Entry 2C5Y (X-ray diffraction, 2.25 A resolution); this record covers chain A.

Chain A:
Name: Cell division protein kinase 2
Source organism: Homo sapiens
Notes: EC 2.7.1.37
UniProt: P24941 (CDK2_HUMAN); residue numbers follow UniProt; this construct covers 1-298
Sequence (298 residues; numbered 1 to 298; the number before each row is that of its first residue):
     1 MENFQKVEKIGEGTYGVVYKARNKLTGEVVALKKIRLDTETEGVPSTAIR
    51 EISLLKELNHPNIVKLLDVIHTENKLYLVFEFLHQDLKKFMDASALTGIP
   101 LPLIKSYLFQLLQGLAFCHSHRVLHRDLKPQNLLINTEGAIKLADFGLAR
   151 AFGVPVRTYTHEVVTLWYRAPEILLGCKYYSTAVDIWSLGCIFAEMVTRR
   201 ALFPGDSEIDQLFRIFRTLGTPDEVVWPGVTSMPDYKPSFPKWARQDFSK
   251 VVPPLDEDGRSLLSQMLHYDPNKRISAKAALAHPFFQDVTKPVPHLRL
Not modelled in the structure: 36-42, 298
Residues lining bound ligands: MTW (hydroxy(oxo)(3-{[(2Z)-4-[3-(1H-1,2,4-triazol-1-ylmethyl)phenyl]pyrimidin-2(5h)-ylidene]amino}phenyl)ammonium): Ile10, Gly11, Glu12, Gly13, Gly16, Val18, Ala31, Lys33, Val64, Phe80, Glu81, Phe82, Leu83, His84, Gln85, Asp86, Lys89, Gln131, Asn132, Leu134, Ala144, Asp145
UniProt features mapped onto this chain:
  - active site: Asp127 (Proton acceptor)
  - binding site (ATP): Ile10 to Val18, Lys33, Glu81 to Leu83, Asp86, Lys129 to Asn132, Asp145
  - binding site (Mg(2+)): Asn132, Asp145
  - site (CDK7 binding): Lys9, Lys88, Lys89, Leu166
  - modified residue: Met1 (N-acetylmethionine), Lys6 (N6-acetyllysine), Thr14 (Phosphothreonine), Tyr15 (Phosphotyrosine), Tyr19 (Phosphotyrosine), Thr160 (Phosphothreonine)
  - natural variant: Pro45 (P45L: In a glioblastoma multiforme sample)
  - mutagenesis: Lys9 (K9F: Reduced phosphorylation by CAK), Thr14 (T14A: 2-fold increase in activity), Tyr15 (Y15F: 2-fold increase in activity), Lys88 to Lys89 (Reduced phosphorylation by CAK), Thr160 (T160A: Abolishes activity), Leu166 (L166R: Reduced phosphorylation by CAK and reduced kinase activity)
What the authors report for this chain:
  - binding site for MTW: Val18, Leu134

Summary:
Bound to chain A: compound MTW. From UniProt: active-site residue Asp127, 19 ATP-binding residues,
Mg2+-binding residues Asn132 and Asp145 and 7 mutagenesis sites. The paper reports a binding site for MTW at
Val18 and Leu134.
Chain A is Cell division protein kinase 2 (Homo sapiens); the structure, Differential binding of inhibitors to
active and inactive CDK2 provides insights for drug design, was determined by X-ray diffraction (same
publication as 2C5N, 2C5O, 2C5V and 2C5X).
